PDB entry 7QT6 | X-ray diffraction, 2.11 A resolution | chain A

== Chain A ==
Protein: 3C-like proteinase nsp5
Organism: Severe acute respiratory syndrome coronavirus 2
Notes: EC 3.4.22.69
Reference sequence: P0DTD1 (R1AB_SARS2); residues 1-305 here correspond to UniProt positions 3264-3568 (UniProt number = residue number + 3263)
Amino-acid sequence (305 residues; row label = number of the first residue in the row):
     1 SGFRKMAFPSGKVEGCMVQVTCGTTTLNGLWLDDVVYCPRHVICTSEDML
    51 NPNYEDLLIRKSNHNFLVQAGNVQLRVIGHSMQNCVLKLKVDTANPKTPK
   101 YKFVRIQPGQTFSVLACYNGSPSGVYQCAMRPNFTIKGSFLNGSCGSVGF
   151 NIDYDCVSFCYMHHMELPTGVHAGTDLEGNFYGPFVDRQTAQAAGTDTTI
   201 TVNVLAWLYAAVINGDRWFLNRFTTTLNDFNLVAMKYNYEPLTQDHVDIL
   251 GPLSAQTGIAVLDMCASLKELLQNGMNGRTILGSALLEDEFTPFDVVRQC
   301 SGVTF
Not modelled in the structure: 305
Curated features (UniProtKB/Swiss-Prot):
  - active site: His41 (For 3CL-PRO activity), Cys145 (Nucleophile)
  - cross-link (Glycyl lysine isopeptide (Lys-Gly)): Lys5 (interchain with G-Cter in ubiquitin), Lys90 (interchain with G-Cter in ubiquitin)
Residues lining bound ligands: RZJ (1-methyl-3,4-dihydro-2H-quinoline-7-sulfonamide): His41, Met49, Met165, Glu166, Pro168, Asp187, Arg188, Gln189, Gln192

== Summary ==
Chain A binds compound RZJ. UniProt lists active-site residues His41 and Cys145.
Chain A is 3C-like proteinase nsp5 (Severe acute respiratory syndrome coronavirus 2); the structure, Room
temperature In-situ SARS-CoV-2 MPRO with bound Z1367324110, was determined by X-ray diffraction (same
publication as 7QT5, 7QT7, 7QT8 and 7QT9).
